Entry 2B2T (X-ray diffraction, 2.45 A resolution); this record covers chains A and B of the 4 polymer chains in the assembly.

[Chain A (and B)]
Protein: Chromodomain-helicase-DNA-binding protein 1
From: Homo sapiens
Notes: engineered mutation(s): C436M; chain B of this document is another copy of the same molecule, construct and numbering; everything in this record applies to it too
UniProtKB: O14646 (CHD1_HUMAN); residues 10-185 here correspond to UniProt positions 268-443 (UniProt number = residue number + 258)
Chain sequence (187 residues; each row starts with the number of its first residue):
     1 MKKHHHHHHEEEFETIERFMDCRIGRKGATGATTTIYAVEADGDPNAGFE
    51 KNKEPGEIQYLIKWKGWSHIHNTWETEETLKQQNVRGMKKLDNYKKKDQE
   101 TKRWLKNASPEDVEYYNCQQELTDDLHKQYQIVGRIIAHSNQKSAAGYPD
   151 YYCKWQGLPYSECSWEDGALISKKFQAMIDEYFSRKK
Disordered / not traced: 1-10, 187 (chain B: 1-9, 52, 145-146, 187)
Construct notes: cloning artifact (2-3, 186-187); expression tag (4-9); modified residue (20, 88)
Modified positions: Mse1 (selenomethionine); Mse20, Mse88, Mse178 (selenomethionine; parent Met)

[How chain A and chain B interact]
Residue-residue contacts - 36 pairs, chain A then chain B:
  Arg18(A) with Glu162(B), salt bridge
  Lys65(A) with Lys89(B)
  Lys97(A) with Tyr152(B); Ser161(B); Cys163(B), hydrogen bond (side chain-backbone)
  Glu100(A) with Tyr152(B); Trp165(B), hydrogen bond
  Thr101(A) with Tyr160(B)
  Glu111(A) with Arg135(B), salt bridge
  Asp112(A) with Arg135(B), salt bridge
  Tyr115(A) with Gly134(B), hydrogen bond (side chain-backbone); Arg135(B); Tyr160(B)
  Tyr116(A) with Tyr160(B), hydrophobic
  Gln119(A) with Lys154(B)
  Gln120(A) with Pro159(B); Tyr160(B)
  Thr123(A) with Leu158(B); Pro159(B)
  His127(A) with Pro159(B)
  Gly134(A) with Tyr115(B), hydrogen bond (backbone-side chain)
  Arg135(A) with Glu111(B), salt bridge; Asp112(B), salt bridge; Tyr115(B)
  Ile137(A) with Trp104(B), hydrophobic
  Tyr152(A) with Lys97(B)
  Lys154(A) with Gln119(B)
  Pro159(A) with Thr123(B)
  Tyr160(A) with Tyr115(B); Tyr116(B), hydrophobic; Gln120(B), hydrogen bond (backbone-side chain)
  Ser161(A) with Lys97(B), hydrogen bond (backbone-side chain)
  Glu162(A) with Arg18(B), salt bridge
  Cys163(A) with Lys97(B), hydrogen bond (backbone-side chain)
  Arg185(A) with Glu111(B); Asp112(B), salt bridge
Also at the interface, not in a pair above, chain A (26 interface residues in all): Trp104, Leu158
Also at the interface, not in a pair above, chain B (27 interface residues in all): Lys90, His127, Ile137, Ala138, Gly157

[Overview]
The interface between chain A and chain B involves 26 residues on one side and 27 on the other, with 7
hydrogen bonds and 7 salt bridges. Among the polar pairs are Arg18(A)-Glu162(B), Glu111(A)-Arg135(B) and
Asp112(A)-Arg135(B).
Both chains are Chromodomain-helicase-DNA-binding protein 1 (Homo sapiens). Entry 2B2T (Tandem chromodomains
of human CHD1 complexed with Histone H3 Tail containing trimethyllysine 4 and phosphothreonine 3) was
determined by X-ray diffraction together with 2B2U, 2B2V, 2B2W and 2B2Y from the same study.
